9IMK - chains H and J of the 18 polymer chains in the assembly; structure by electron microscopy, 4.01 A resolution (low resolution: residue-level contacts below are approximate; hydrogen-bond / salt-bridge calls are withheld).

Chain H:
Name: RNA-directed RNA polymerase nsp12
Source organism: Severe acute respiratory syndrome coronavirus 2
Notes: EC 2.7.7.48, 2.7.7.50
Reference sequence: P0DTD1 (R1AB_SARS2); residues 1-932 here correspond to UniProt positions 4393-5324 (UniProt number = residue number + 4392)
Amino-acid sequence (932 residues; row label = number of the first residue in the row):
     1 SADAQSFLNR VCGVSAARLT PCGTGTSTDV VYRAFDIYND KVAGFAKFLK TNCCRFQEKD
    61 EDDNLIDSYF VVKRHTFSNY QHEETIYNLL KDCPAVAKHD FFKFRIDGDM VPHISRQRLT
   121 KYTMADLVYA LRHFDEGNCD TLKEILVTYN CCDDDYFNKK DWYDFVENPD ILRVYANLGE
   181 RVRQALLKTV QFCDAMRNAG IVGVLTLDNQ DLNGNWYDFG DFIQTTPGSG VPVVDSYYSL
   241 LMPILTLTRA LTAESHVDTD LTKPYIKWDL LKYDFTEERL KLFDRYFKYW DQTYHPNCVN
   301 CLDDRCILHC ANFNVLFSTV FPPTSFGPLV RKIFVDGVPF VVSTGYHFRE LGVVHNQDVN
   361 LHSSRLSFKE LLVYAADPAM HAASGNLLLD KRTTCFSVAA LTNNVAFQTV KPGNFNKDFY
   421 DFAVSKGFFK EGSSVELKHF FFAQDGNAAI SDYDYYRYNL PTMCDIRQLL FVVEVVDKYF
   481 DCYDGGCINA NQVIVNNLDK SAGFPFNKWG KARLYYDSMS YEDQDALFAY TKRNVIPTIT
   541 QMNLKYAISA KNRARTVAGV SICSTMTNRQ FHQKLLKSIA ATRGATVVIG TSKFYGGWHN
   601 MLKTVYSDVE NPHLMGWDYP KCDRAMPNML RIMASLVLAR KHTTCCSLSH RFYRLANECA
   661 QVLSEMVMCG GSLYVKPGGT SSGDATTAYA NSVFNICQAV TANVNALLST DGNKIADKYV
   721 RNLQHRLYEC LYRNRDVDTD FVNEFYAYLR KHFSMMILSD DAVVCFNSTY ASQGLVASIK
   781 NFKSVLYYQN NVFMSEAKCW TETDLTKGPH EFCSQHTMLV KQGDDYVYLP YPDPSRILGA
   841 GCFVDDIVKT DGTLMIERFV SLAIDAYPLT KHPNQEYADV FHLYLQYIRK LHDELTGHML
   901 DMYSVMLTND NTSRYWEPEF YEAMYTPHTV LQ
Unresolved in the structure: 1-3, 930-932
Metal / ion sites: Zn2+ site 1: His295, Cys301, Cys306, Cys310; Zn2+ site 2: Cys487, His642, Cys645, Cys646
UniProt features mapped onto this chain:
  - region: Lys545 to Arg555 (Interaction with RMP Remdesivir), Thr582 to Pro620 (RdRp Palm N-ter)
  - active site: Ser759, Asp760, Asp761
  - binding site (Mn(2+)): Asn209, Asp218
  - binding site (Zn(2+)): His295, Cys301, Cys306, Cys310, Cys487, His642, Cys645, Cys646
  - site: Gln932 (Cleavage)

Chain J:
Name: Non-structural protein 7
Source organism: Severe acute respiratory syndrome coronavirus 2
Reference sequence: P0DTC1 (R1A_SARS2); residues 1-83 here correspond to UniProt positions 3860-3942 (UniProt number = residue number + 3859)
Amino-acid sequence (83 residues; row label = number of the first residue in the row):
     1 SKMSDVKCTS VVLLSVLQQL RVESSSKLWA QCVQLHNDIL LAKDTTEAFE KMVSLLSVLL
    61 SMQGAVDINK LCEEMLDNRA TLQ
Unresolved in the structure: 1, 74-83

Chain H / chain J interface:
Pairs across the interface - 27 pairs, chain H then chain J:
  Thr409(H) - Glu23(J)
  Val410(H) - Trp29(J)
  Lys411(H) - Gln18(J)
  Pro412(H) - Ser15(J)
  Pro412(H) - Gln18(J)
  Gly413(H) - Val11(J)
  Asn414(H) - Ser15(J)
  Phe415(H) - Cys8(J)
  Phe415(H) - Val12(J)
  Tyr420(H) - Ser4(J)
  Tyr420(H) - Asp5(J)
  Tyr420(H) - Cys8(J)
  Phe429(H) - Ser4(J)
  Glu431(H) - Lys2(J)
  Glu431(H) - Met3(J)
  Glu436(H) - Met3(J)
  Leu437(H) - Ser4(J)
  Leu437(H) - Lys7(J)
  Phe440(H) - Lys7(J)
  Phe440(H) - Leu40(J)
  Phe442(H) - Asn37(J)
  Ala443(H) - Val33(J)
  Ala443(H) - Asn37(J)
  Gln444(H) - Trp29(J)
  Gln444(H) - Val33(J)
  Asn552(H) - Asn37(J)
  Phe843(H) - Val11(J)
Also at the interface, not in a pair above, chain H (19 interface residues in all): Asp445
Also at the interface, not in a pair above, chain J (18 interface residues in all): Leu14, Ala30, His36

Summary:
Chain H and chain J form an interface of 19 and 18 residues respectively. His295(H), Cys301(H), Cys306(H) and
Cys310(H) coordinate Zn2+ site 1. Curated annotation (UniProt) lists 3 active-site residues, Mn2+-binding
residues Asn209(H) and Asp218(H) and 8 Zn2+-binding residues on chain H.
Chain H is RNA-directed RNA polymerase nsp12 and chain J is Non-structural protein 7, both from Severe acute
respiratory syndrome coronavirus 2; the structure, SARS-CoV-2 Replication-Transcription Complex has a dimer
architecture (dRTC) in post-capping state, was determined by electron microscopy, deposited together with 9IMM
and 8XCH.
